8CQ4 - chain A; structure by X-ray diffraction, 1.65 A resolution.

Chain A:
Protein: Bifunctional cyclohexadienyl dehydratase/chorismate mutase from Janthinobacterium sp. HH01
From: Janthinobacterium sp. HH01
Notes: EC 4.2.1.51
Amino-acid sequence (425 residues; numbered 1 to 425; the number before each row is that of its first residue):
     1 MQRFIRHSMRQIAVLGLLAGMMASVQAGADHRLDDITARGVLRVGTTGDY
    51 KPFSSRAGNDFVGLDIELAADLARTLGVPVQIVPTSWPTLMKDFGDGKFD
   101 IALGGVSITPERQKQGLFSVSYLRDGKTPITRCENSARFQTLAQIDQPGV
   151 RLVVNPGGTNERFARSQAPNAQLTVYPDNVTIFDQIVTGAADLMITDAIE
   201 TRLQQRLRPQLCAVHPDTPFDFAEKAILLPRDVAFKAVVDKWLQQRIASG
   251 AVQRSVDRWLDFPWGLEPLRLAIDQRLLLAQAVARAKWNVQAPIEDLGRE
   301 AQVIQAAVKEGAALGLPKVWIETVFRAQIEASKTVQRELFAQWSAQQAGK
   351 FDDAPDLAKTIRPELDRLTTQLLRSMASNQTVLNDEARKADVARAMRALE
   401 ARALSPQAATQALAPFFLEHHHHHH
Not modelled in the structure: 1-29, 423-425
Cystine bridges: Cys-133/Cys-212
Reported in the primary citation:
  - binding site for 2-(N-morpholino)-ethanesulfonic acid: Tyr-50, Trp-87, Ser-107, Arg-112, Lys-127, Asn-155, Thr-159, Asn-179, Lys-225
  - mutagenesis - E200Q, K287A: abolished catalytic activity
  - catalytic residues: Glu-200, Lys-287

Overview:
From the paper: catalytic residues Glu-200 and Lys-287; E200Q and K287A abolish catalytic activity.
Chain A is Bifunctional cyclohexadienyl dehydratase/chorismate mutase from Janthinobacterium sp. HH01
(Janthinobacterium sp. HH01); the structure, Bifunctional cyclohexadienyl dehydratase/chorismate mutase from
Janthinobacterium sp. HH01, was determined by X-ray diffraction together with 8CQ3 and 8CQ6 from the same
study.
